Entry 7RDH (X-ray diffraction, 2.75 A resolution); this record covers chains B and D of the 8 polymer chains in the assembly.

# Chain B (and D)
Protein: Hemagglutinin HA2 chain
Source organism: Influenza A virus (strain A/Hong Kong/1/1968 H3N2)
Notes: chain D of this document is another copy of the same molecule, construct and numbering; everything in this record applies to it too
UniProtKB: Q91MA7 (HEMA_I68A4); residues 1-176 here correspond to UniProt positions 346-521 (UniProt number = residue number + 345)
Sequence (239 residues; row label = number of the first residue in the row):
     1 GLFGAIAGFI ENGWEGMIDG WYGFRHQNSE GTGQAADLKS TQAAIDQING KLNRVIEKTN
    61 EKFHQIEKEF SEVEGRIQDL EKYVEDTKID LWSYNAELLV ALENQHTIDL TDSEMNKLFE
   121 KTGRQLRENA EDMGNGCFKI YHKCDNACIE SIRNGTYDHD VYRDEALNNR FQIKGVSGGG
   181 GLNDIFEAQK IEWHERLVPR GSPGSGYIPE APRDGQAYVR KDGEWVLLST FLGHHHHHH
Not modelled in the structure: 173-239 (chain D: 186-239)
Differences from the reference sequence: engineered mutation G123 (Arg468 in Q91MA7); expression tag (177-239)
Swiss-Prot annotation at these positions:
  - glycosylation: N154 (N-linked (GlcNAc...) asparagine)
Cystine bridges: C144-C148
Covalent attachments: N-acetylglucosamine (NAG) linked to N154

# How chain B and chain D interact
Pairs across the interface - 51 pairs, chain B then chain D:
  F3(B) - L2(D)
  F3(B) - F3(D)  hydrophobic
  K62(B) - D86(D)  salt bridge
  K62(B) - D90(D)  salt bridge
  H64(B) - D79(D)  salt bridge
  Q65(B) - Y83(D)
  I66(B) - D79(D)
  I66(B) - L80(D)  hydrophobic
  I66(B) - Y83(D)  hydrophobic
  K68(B) - Y83(D)
  E74(B) - R76(D)  salt bridge
  I77(B) - R76(D)
  I77(B) - I77(D)  hydrophobic
  I77(B) - L80(D)  hydrophobic
  L80(B) - L80(D)  hydrophobic
  E81(B) - R76(D)  salt bridge
  E81(B) - L80(D)
  V84(B) - Y83(D)  hydrophobic
  V84(B) - V84(D)  hydrophobic
  E85(B) - Y83(D)  hydrogen bond
  K88(B) - Y83(D)  hydrogen bond
  K88(B) - T87(D)
  L91(B) - L91(D)  hydrophobic
  W92(B) - L91(D)
  W92(B) - Y94(D)  hydrophobic
  N95(B) - L91(D)
  N95(B) - Y94(D)
  L99(B) - Y94(D)
  H106(B) - Q105(D)
  S113(B) - L2(D)  hydrogen bond (side chain-backbone)
  K117(B) - G1(D)  hydrogen bond (side chain-backbone)
  K117(B) - G4(D)
  R124(B) - F9(D)
  R124(B) - F119(D)
  R124(B) - D132(D)  salt bridge
  R124(B) - G134(D)
  R127(B) - E131(D)  salt bridge
  R127(B) - D132(D)
  R127(B) - M133(D)
  R127(B) - Y141(D)  hydrogen bond
  E128(B) - E131(D)
  E128(B) - R170(D)  salt bridge
  R163(B) - E131(D)  salt bridge
  R163(B) - Y141(D)
  R163(B) - R170(D)  hydrogen bond (side chain-backbone)
  D164(B) - Q172(D)
  D164(B) - I173(D)
  D164(B) - K174(D)
  D164(B) - G175(D)
  L167(B) - F171(D)  hydrophobic
  F171(B) - F171(D)  hydrophobic
Also at the interface, not in a pair above, chain B (33 interface residues in all): R54, F70, Q78, L102, L110, N168
Also at the interface, not in a pair above, chain D (33 interface residues in all): N95, L98, A101, L102

# In short
The chain B/chain D interface involves 33 residues from each chain, with 6 hydrogen bonds and 9 salt bridges.
Polar contacts include K62(B)-D86(D), K62(B)-D90(D) and H64(B)-D79(D). N-acetylglucosamine is covalently
linked to N154(B).
Chain B and chain D are both Hemagglutinin HA2 chain (Influenza A virus (strain A/Hong Kong/1/1968 H3N2)); the
structure, Crystal structure of the de novo designed binding protein H3mb in complex with the 1968 influenza
..., was determined by X-ray diffraction, deposited together with 7OPB, 7S5B, 7N3T and 7N1K.
